Entry 5CYR (X-ray diffraction, 3.50 A resolution); this record covers chains B and A.

Chain B (and A):
Protein: RNA-dependent RNA polymerase
From: Thosea asigna virus
Notes: chain A of this document is another copy of the same molecule, construct and numbering; everything in this record applies to it too
Reference sequence: Q6A562 (Q6A562_9VIRU); residues 1-674 here = UniProt positions 1-674
Chain sequence (705 residues; row label = number of the first residue in the row; numbers below 1 keep their minus sign (Met-30 is residue -30)):
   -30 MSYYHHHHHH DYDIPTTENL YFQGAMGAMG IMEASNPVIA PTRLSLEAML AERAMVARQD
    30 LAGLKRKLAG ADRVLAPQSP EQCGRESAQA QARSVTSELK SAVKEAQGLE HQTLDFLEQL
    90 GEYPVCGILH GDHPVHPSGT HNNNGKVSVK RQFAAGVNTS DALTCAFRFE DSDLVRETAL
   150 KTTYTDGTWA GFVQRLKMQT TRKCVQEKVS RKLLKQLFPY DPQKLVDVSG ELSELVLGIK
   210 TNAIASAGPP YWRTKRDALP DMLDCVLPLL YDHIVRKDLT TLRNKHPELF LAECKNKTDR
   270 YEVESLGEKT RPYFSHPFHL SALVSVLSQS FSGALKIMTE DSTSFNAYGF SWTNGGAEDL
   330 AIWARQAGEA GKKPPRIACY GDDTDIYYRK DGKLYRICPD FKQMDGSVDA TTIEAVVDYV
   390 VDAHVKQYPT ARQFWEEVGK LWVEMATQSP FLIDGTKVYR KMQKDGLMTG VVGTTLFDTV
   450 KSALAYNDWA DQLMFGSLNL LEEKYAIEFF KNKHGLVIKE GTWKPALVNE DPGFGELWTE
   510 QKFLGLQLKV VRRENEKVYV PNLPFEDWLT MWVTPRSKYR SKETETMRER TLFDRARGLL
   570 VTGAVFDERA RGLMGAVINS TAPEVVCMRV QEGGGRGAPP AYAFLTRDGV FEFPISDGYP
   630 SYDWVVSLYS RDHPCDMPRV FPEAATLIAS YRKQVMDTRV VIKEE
Disordered / not traced: -30 to 9, 674 (chain A: -30 to 10, 673-674)
Differences from the reference sequence: initiating methionine (-30); expression tag (-29 to 0)
Residues lining bound ligands: ATP (adenosine-5'-triphosphate): Arg164, Lys278, Arg280, Tyr349, Asp351, Asp352, Phe370, Lys371, Gln372, Lys488, Leu513, Gly514, Tyr611, Phe613
Reported in the primary citation:
  - binding site for sulfate ion: Thr443, Thr444
  - binding site for ATP: Lys278, Arg280, Asp351, Lys488, Tyr611, Phe613
  - binding site for phosphate ion: Arg12
  - catalytic residues: Asp369, Asp374 (proposed by the authors, not directly observed)
  - mutagenesis - D351A/D352A, T443A/T444A: abolished catalytic activity
  - mutagenesis - S4A, T157A: unchanged catalytic activity

Interface between chain B and chain A:
Residue-residue contacts (132):
  Thr11(B) - Asn211(A)
  Thr11(B) - Ala212(A)  hydrogen bond (backbone-backbone)
  Arg12(B) - Lys209(A)
  Arg12(B) - Thr210(A)
  Arg12(B) - Gln298(A)
  Leu13(B) - Ile208(A)
  Leu13(B) - Lys209(A)
  Leu13(B) - Thr210(A)  hydrogen bond (backbone-backbone)
  Leu13(B) - Ala212(A)  hydrophobic
  Ser14(B) - Leu206(A)
  Ser14(B) - Ile208(A)
  Ser14(B) - Lys209(A)
  Leu15(B) - Val205(A)
  Leu15(B) - Leu206(A)  hydrogen bond (backbone-backbone)
  Leu15(B) - Ile208(A)  hydrogen bond (backbone-backbone)
  Leu15(B) - Leu228(A)  hydrophobic
  Leu15(B) - Phe287(A)  hydrophobic
  Glu16(B) - Leu206(A)  hydrogen bond (backbone-backbone)
  Met18(B) - Ala212(A)  hydrophobic
  Met18(B) - Lys224(A)
  Met18(B) - Arg225(A)
  Met18(B) - Leu228(A)  hydrophobic
  Leu19(B) - Leu228(A)  hydrophobic
  Leu19(B) - Leu232(A)  hydrophobic
  Arg22(B) - Arg225(A)  hydrogen bond (side chain-backbone)
  Arg22(B) - Pro229(A)
  His99(B) - Ser659(A)
  Asp101(B) - Arg35(A)  salt bridge
  Val197(B) - Thr667(A)  hydrogen bond (backbone-side chain)
  Ser198(B) - Thr667(A)  hydrogen bond (backbone-side chain)
  Ser198(B) - Arg668(A)  hydrogen bond (backbone-side chain)
  Gly199(B) - Thr667(A)
  Glu200(B) - Lys662(A)
  Glu200(B) - Val664(A)
  Glu200(B) - Met665(A)
  Glu200(B) - Thr667(A)
  Leu201(B) - Met665(A)  hydrogen bond (backbone-backbone)
  Leu201(B) - Thr667(A)
  Ser202(B) - Gln663(A)
  Ser202(B) - Val664(A)
  Ser202(B) - Met665(A)  hydrogen bond (side chain-backbone)
  Val205(B) - Leu15(A)
  Leu206(B) - Ser14(A)
  Leu206(B) - Leu15(A)  hydrogen bond (backbone-backbone)
  Leu206(B) - Glu16(A)  hydrogen bond (backbone-backbone)
  Leu206(B) - Leu19(A)  hydrophobic
  Ile208(B) - Leu13(A)
  Ile208(B) - Ser14(A)
  Ile208(B) - Leu15(A)  hydrogen bond (backbone-backbone)
  Lys209(B) - Arg12(A)
  Lys209(B) - Leu13(A)
  Thr210(B) - Arg12(A)
  Thr210(B) - Leu13(A)  hydrogen bond (backbone-backbone)
  Thr210(B) - Leu15(A)
  Asn211(B) - Thr11(A)  hydrogen bond
  Ala212(B) - Thr11(A)
  Ala212(B) - Met18(A)  hydrophobic
  Lys224(B) - Met18(A)
  Arg225(B) - Met18(A)
  Arg225(B) - Glu21(A)
  Arg225(B) - Arg22(A)  hydrogen bond (backbone-side chain)
  Leu228(B) - Leu15(A)
  Leu228(B) - Met18(A)  hydrophobic
  Leu228(B) - Leu19(A)
  Pro229(B) - Arg22(A)
  Pro229(B) - Ala658(A)
  Pro229(B) - Ser659(A)
  Leu232(B) - Tyr660(A)  hydrophobic
  Leu232(B) - Met665(A)
  Asp233(B) - Ser659(A)
  Asp233(B) - Tyr660(A)
  Asp233(B) - Arg661(A)  salt bridge
  Asp233(B) - Gln663(A)
  Pro237(B) - Gln663(A)
  Pro237(B) - Met665(A)  hydrophobic
  Tyr240(B) - Met665(A)  hydrophobic
  Tyr240(B) - Asp666(A)  hydrogen bond
  Tyr240(B) - Val669(A)
  Val244(B) - Val669(A)  hydrophobic
  Val244(B) - Val670(A)
  Val244(B) - Ile671(A)
  Val244(B) - Lys672(A)
  Arg245(B) - Lys672(A)
  Lys246(B) - Ile671(A)
  Lys246(B) - Lys672(A)  hydrogen bond (side chain-backbone)
  Phe287(B) - Leu15(A)  hydrophobic
  Thr399(B) - Arg668(A)
  Ala400(B) - Thr667(A)
  Gln402(B) - Val670(A)
  Gln402(B) - Ile671(A)
  Phe403(B) - Thr667(A)
  Trp404(B) - Thr667(A)
  Glu406(B) - Ile671(A)
  Ala658(B) - Pro229(A)
  Ser659(B) - His99(A)  hydrogen bond (backbone-side chain)
  Ser659(B) - Pro229(A)
  Ser659(B) - Asp233(A)
  Tyr660(B) - Ser202(A)
  Tyr660(B) - Leu232(A)  hydrophobic
  Tyr660(B) - Asp233(A)
  Arg661(B) - Asp233(A)  hydrogen bond (backbone-side chain)
  Lys662(B) - Glu200(A)
  Gln663(B) - Ser202(A)  hydrogen bond (backbone-side chain)
  Gln663(B) - Pro237(A)
  Val664(B) - Glu200(A)
  Met665(B) - Glu200(A)  hydrogen bond (backbone-side chain)
  Met665(B) - Leu201(A)  hydrogen bond (backbone-backbone)
  Met665(B) - Ser202(A)
  Met665(B) - Leu236(A)  hydrophobic
  Met665(B) - Pro237(A)  hydrophobic
  Met665(B) - Tyr240(A)  hydrophobic
  Asp666(B) - Ser198(A)
  Asp666(B) - Tyr240(A)  hydrogen bond (backbone-side chain)
  Thr667(B) - Val197(A)  hydrogen bond (side chain-backbone)
  Thr667(B) - Ser198(A)  hydrogen bond (side chain-backbone)
  Thr667(B) - Gly199(A)  hydrogen bond (side chain-backbone)
  Thr667(B) - Ala400(A)
  Thr667(B) - Phe403(A)
  Arg668(B) - Ser198(A)  hydrogen bond (side chain-backbone)
  Arg668(B) - Thr399(A)
  Val669(B) - Tyr240(A)
  Val669(B) - Val244(A)  hydrophobic
  Val670(B) - Val244(A)
  Val670(B) - Gln402(A)
  Ile671(B) - Ile243(A)
  Ile671(B) - Val244(A)
  Ile671(B) - Lys246(A)
  Ile671(B) - Gln402(A)
  Lys672(B) - Val244(A)  hydrogen bond (backbone-backbone)
  Lys672(B) - Arg245(A)
  Lys672(B) - Lys246(A)
  Glu673(B) - Arg245(A)
Also at the interface, not in a pair above, chain B (65 interface residues in all): Pro10, Arg35, Glu203, Leu236, Ile243, Ala291, Gln298
Also at the interface, not in a pair above, chain A (66 interface residues in all): Asp101, Gly207, Asp226, Met231, Trp404, Glu406, Gly602

In short:
65 residues of chain B face 66 of chain A across their interface; the contacts include 30 hydrogen bonds and 2
salt bridges. Among the polar pairs are Asp101(B)-Arg35(A), Asp233(B)-Arg661(A) and Arg22(B)-Arg225(A). From
the paper: catalytic residues Asp369(B) and Asp374(B); D351A/D352A and T443A/T444A of chain B abolish
catalytic activity; 4 substitutions were tested in all.
Both chains are RNA-dependent RNA polymerase (Thosea asigna virus). Entry 5CYR (Crystal structure of Thosea
asigna virus RNA-dependent RNA polymerase (RdRP) complexed with ATP and ssRNA) was determined by X-ray
diffraction (same publication as 4XHA and 4XHI).
